9ML1 - chains A and S of the 15 polymer chains in the assembly; structure by electron microscopy, 3.00 A resolution.

# Chain A
Name: Major capsid protein L1
From: Human papillomavirus 16
Reference sequence: A0A161GYK1 (A0A161GYK1_HPV16); residues 35-488 here correspond to UniProt positions 47-500 (UniProt number = residue number + 12)
Amino-acid sequence (426 residues; row label = number of the first residue in the row; note: 29 numbers in that range are skipped by the numbering (no residue carries them; nothing is unmodelled there)):
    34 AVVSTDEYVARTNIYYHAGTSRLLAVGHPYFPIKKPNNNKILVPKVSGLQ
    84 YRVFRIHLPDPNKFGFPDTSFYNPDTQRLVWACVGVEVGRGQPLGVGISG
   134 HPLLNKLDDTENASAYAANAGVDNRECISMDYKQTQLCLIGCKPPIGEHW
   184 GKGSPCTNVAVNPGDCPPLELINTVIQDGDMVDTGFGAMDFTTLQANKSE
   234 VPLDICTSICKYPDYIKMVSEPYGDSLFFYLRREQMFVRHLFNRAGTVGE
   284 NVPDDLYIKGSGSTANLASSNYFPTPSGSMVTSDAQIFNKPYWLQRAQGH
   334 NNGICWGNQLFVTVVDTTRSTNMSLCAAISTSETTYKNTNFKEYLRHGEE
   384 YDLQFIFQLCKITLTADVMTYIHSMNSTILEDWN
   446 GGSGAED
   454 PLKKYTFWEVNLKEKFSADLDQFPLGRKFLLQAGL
Disordered / not traced: 446-451, 487-488
Differences from the reference sequence: expression tag (34); conflict Thr-280 (Ala292 in A0A161GYK1), Ser-448 (Thr439 in A0A161GYK1), Gly-449 (Pro462 in A0A161GYK1), Ala-450 (Lys463 in A0A161GYK1)

# Chain S
Name: D24.1M01 Heavy Chain
From: Homo sapiens
Amino-acid sequence (235 residues; numbered 1 to 225 plus 10 insertion-coded residues; the number before each row is that of its first residue; a row labelled like 35A-35B holds insertion residues (35A, then the next letters in order)):
     1 QVTLRESGPALVKPTQTLTLTCTISGLSLTTSGVC
35A-35B VS
    36 WIRQPPGKALEWLALIDWDDDKYYSTSLRTRLTISKDISKNQVVLTM
82A-82C TNM
    83 DPVDTATFFCARTRCTSN
100A-100E WGYYF
   101 DSWGRGTRVTVSSASTKGPSVFPLAPSSKSTSGGTAALGCLVKDYFPEPV
   151 TVSWNSGALTSGVHTFPAVLQSSGLYSLSSVVTVPSSSLGTQTYICNVNH
   201 KPSNTKVDKRVEPKSCDKTHHHHHH
Disordered / not traced: 113-225
Cystine bridges: Cys-22/Cys-92, Cys-35/Cys-97

# Chain A / chain S interface
Pairs across the interface (12):
  Lys-67(A) / Trp-100A(S)
  Lys-68(A) / Trp-53(S)
  Lys-68(A) / Asp-54(S)  salt bridge
  Lys-68(A) / Tyr-58(S)
  Lys-68(A) / Trp-100A(S)
  Pro-69(A) / Tyr-58(S)
  Pro-69(A) / Trp-100A(S)
  Pro-69(A) / Tyr-100C(S)
  Asn-70(A) / Tyr-58(S)
  Asn-71(A) / Asp-56(S)  hydrogen bond
  Asn-71(A) / Tyr-58(S)  hydrogen bond
  Lys-73(A) / Asp-54(S)  salt bridge
Other interface residues (no listed pair), chain A (7 interface residues in all): Tyr-377
Other interface residues (no listed pair), chain S (8 interface residues in all): Asp-52, Ser-99

# In short
Chain A and chain S form an interface of 7 and 8 residues respectively; the contacts include 2 hydrogen bonds
and 2 salt bridges. Polar contacts include Lys-68(A)/Asp-54(S), Lys-73(A)/Asp-54(S) and Asn-71(A)/Asp-56(S).
Chain A is Major capsid protein L1 (Human papillomavirus 16) and chain S is D24.1M01 Heavy Chain (Homo
sapiens); the structure, D24.1M01 Fab bound to HPV16 L1 pentamer, was determined by electron microscopy
together with 9ML3 from the same study.
